2J8C - chains H and M of the 3 polymer chains in the assembly; structure by X-ray diffraction, 1.87 A resolution.

Chain H:
Name: Reaction center protein H chain
From: Rhodobacter sphaeroides
Reference sequence: P0C0Y7 (RCEH_RHOSH); residues 1-260 here = UniProt positions 1-260
Sequence (260 residues; each row starts with the number of its first residue):
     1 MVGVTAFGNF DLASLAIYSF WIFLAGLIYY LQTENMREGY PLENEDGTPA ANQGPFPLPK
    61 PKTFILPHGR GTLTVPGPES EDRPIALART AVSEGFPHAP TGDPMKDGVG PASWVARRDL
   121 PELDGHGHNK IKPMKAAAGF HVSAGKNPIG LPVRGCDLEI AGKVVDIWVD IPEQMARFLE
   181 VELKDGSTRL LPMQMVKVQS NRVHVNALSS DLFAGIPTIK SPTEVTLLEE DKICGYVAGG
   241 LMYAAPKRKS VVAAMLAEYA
Not modelled in the structure: 1-10, 252-260
Residues lining bound ligands: glucosyl-galactosyl diacyl-glycerol (GGD; nonadec-10-enoic acid 2-[3,4-dihydroxy-6-hydroxymethyl-5-(3,4,5-trihydroxy-6-hydroxymethyl-tetrahydro-pyran-2-yloxy)-tetrahydro-pyran-2-yloxy] -1-octadec-9-enoyloxymethyl-ethyl ester): I28, Q32, Y40, L42, N52, Q53, G54, P55, F56

Chain M:
Name: Reaction center protein M chain
From: Rhodobacter sphaeroides
Reference sequence: P0C0Y9 (RCEM_RHOSH); residues 1-307 here = UniProt positions 1-307
Sequence (307 residues; each row starts with the number of its first residue):
     1 AEYQNIFSQV QVRGPADLGM TEDVNLANRS GVGPFSTLLG WFGNAQLGPI YLGSLGVLSL
    61 FSGLMWFFTI GIWFWYQAGW NPAVFLRDLF FFSLEPPAPE YGLSFAAPLK EGGLWLIASF
   121 FMFVAVWSWW GRTYLRAQAL GMGKHTAWAF LSAIWLWMVL GFIRPILMGS WSEAVPYGIF
   181 SHLDWTNNFS LVHGNLFYNP FHGLSIAFLY GSALLFAMHG ATILAVSRFG GERELEQIAD
   241 RGTAAERAAL FWRWTMGFNA TMEGIHRWAI WMAVLVTLTG GIGILLSGTV VDNWYVWGQN
   301 HGMAPLN
Not modelled in the structure: 304-307
Metal / ion sites: bacteriochlorophyll a Mg site 1 near H182 (its only coordinating residue here); bacteriochlorophyll a Mg site 2 near H202 (its only coordinating residue here); Fe ion: H219, E234, H266 (shared with 2 residues of chain L)
Residues lining bound ligands:
  - bacteriochlorophyll a (BCL), molecule 1: W66, F67, L89, M122, W157, L160, V175, I179, H182, L183, W185, T186
  - bacteriochlorophyll a (BCL), molecule 2: W66, M122, V126, F150, A153, I154, L156, W157, L160, W185, T186, N187, F189, S190, N195, L196, F197, H202, S205, I206, L209, Y210, V276, T277, G280, G281, I284
  - bacteriochlorophyll a (BCL), molecule 3: T186, F197, L209, Y210
  - bacteriochlorophyll a (BCL), molecule 4: F197, G203, I206, A207, Y210, G211, L214
  - bacteriopheophytin a (BPH), molecule 1: S59, L60, G63, L64, W66, F67, A125, V126, W129, T133, T146, A149, F150, A153, A273, V274, T277
  - bacteriopheophytin a (BPH), molecule 2: Y210, A213, L214, A217, M218, W252, T255, M256
  - glucosyl-galactosyl diacyl-glycerol (GGD; nonadec-10-enoic acid 2-[3,4-dihydroxy-6-hydroxymethyl-5-(3,4,5-trihydroxy-6-hydroxymethyl-tetrahydro-pyran-2-yloxy)-tetrahydro-pyran-2-yloxy] -1-octadec-9-enoyloxymethyl-ethyl ester): R253, M256, G257, F258, W268
  - 1,2-diacyl-sn-glycero-3-phosphocholine (PC1): R29, S30, G31, V32, G33, L47, G48, I50, L52, W129
  - spheroidene (SPO): W66, F67, F68, I70, G71, F74, W75, F85, L89, F105, W115, L116, S119, F120, M122, F123, W157, M158, L160, G161, F162, W171, V175, P176, Y177, G178, I179, H182
  - ubiquinone-10 (U10): L214, L215, M218, H219, T222, I223, A245, A248, A249, W252, M256, F258, N259, A260, T261, M262, I265, W268, M272

How chain H and chain M interact:
Pairs across the interface (120; chain H residue first):
  D11(H) - W297(M)  hydrogen bond
  D11(H) - G302(M)
  D11(H) - M303(M)
  L12(H) - V290(M)  hydrophobic
  A13(H) - V291(M)  hydrophobic
  A13(H) - W297(M)
  S14(H) - W297(M)
  S14(H) - H301(M)
  S14(H) - G302(M)
  A16(H) - F201(M)
  I17(H) - P200(M)  hydrophobic
  I17(H) - F201(M)  hydrophobic
  I17(H) - L204(M)  hydrophobic
  F20(H) - F201(M)  hydrophobic
  F20(H) - L204(M)  hydrophobic
  F20(H) - F208(M)  hydrophobic
  F20(H) - T279(M)
  W21(H) - L204(M)  hydrophobic
  F23(H) - W271(M)  hydrophobic
  L27(H) - W271(M)  hydrophobic
  L27(H) - L275(M)  hydrophobic
  Y30(H) - R267(M)  hydrogen bond
  L31(H) - R267(M)
  L31(H) - W268(M)  hydrophobic
  Q32(H) - F258(M)
  E34(H) - R267(M)
  N35(H) - A260(M)
  N35(H) - T261(M)  hydrogen bond (side chain-backbone)
  N35(H) - G264(M)  hydrogen bond (side chain-backbone)
  N35(H) - I265(M)  hydrogen bond (side chain-backbone)
  N35(H) - W268(M)
  E38(H) - I238(M)
  E38(H) - R241(M)  salt bridge
  E38(H) - T261(M)
  Y40(H) - R253(M)  hydrogen bond
  L42(H) - R253(M)
  K62(H) - E263(M)  salt bridge
  K62(H) - R267(M)
  F64(H) - I238(M)  hydrophobic
  F64(H) - E263(M)
  L66(H) - A239(M)  hydrophobic
  L73(H) - I238(M)
  L73(H) - A239(M)
  E79(H) - R241(M)  salt bridge
  P111(H) - R247(M)  hydrogen bond (backbone-side chain)
  A112(H) - R247(M)
  S113(H) - T243(M)
  S113(H) - R247(M)  hydrogen bond (backbone-side chain)
  V115(H) - R241(M)
  V115(H) - G242(M)
  V115(H) - T243(M)
  V115(H) - E246(M)
  R117(H) - E236(M)  hydrogen bond (side chain-backbone)
  R117(H) - Q237(M)
  R117(H) - D240(M)  hydrogen bond (side chain-backbone)
  R117(H) - R241(M)
  R117(H) - G242(M)
  R118(H) - D240(M)  hydrogen bond (backbone-side chain)
  E122(H) - R233(M)  salt bridge
  E122(H) - E236(M)
  G125(H) - M20(M)
  I131(H) - R233(M)
  A138(H) - P15(M)
  G139(H) - R13(M)
  G139(H) - G14(M)
  F140(H) - R13(M)
  F140(H) - G14(M)
  F140(H) - P15(M)
  H141(H) - V12(M)
  H141(H) - R13(M)  hydrogen bond (backbone-backbone)
  V142(H) - V10(M)  hydrophobic
  V142(H) - Q11(M)
  S143(H) - Q11(M)  hydrogen bond (backbone-backbone)
  S143(H) - V12(M)  hydrogen bond (side chain-backbone)
  S143(H) - R13(M)
  A144(H) - V10(M)
  A144(H) - Q11(M)  hydrogen bond (backbone-backbone)
  A144(H) - T37(M)
  A144(H) - W41(M)  hydrophobic
  G145(H) - Q9(M)
  G145(H) - W41(M)
  K146(H) - V10(M)
  P148(H) - V10(M)
  V169(H) - V12(M)  hydrophobic
  P172(H) - D17(M)
  E173(H) - N44(M)
  Q174(H) - V12(M)
  Q174(H) - R13(M)
  Q174(H) - G14(M)  hydrogen bond (side chain-backbone)
  Q174(H) - P15(M)  hydrogen bond (side chain-backbone)
  M175(H) - V12(M)
  M175(H) - E232(M)
  A176(H) - V12(M)
  R177(H) - E232(M)  salt bridge
  R177(H) - R233(M)
  M193(H) - Y3(M)
  M193(H) - Q9(M)
  M193(H) - V10(M)  hydrophobic
  Q194(H) - E2(M)
  Q194(H) - Y3(M)
  Q194(H) - N5(M)
  Q194(H) - S227(M)  hydrogen bond (side chain-backbone)
  Q194(H) - R228(M)
  M195(H) - R228(M)  hydrogen bond
  V196(H) - Y3(M)
  V196(H) - Q9(M)  hydrogen bond (backbone-side chain)
  K197(H) - A1(M)
  K197(H) - Q9(M)
  V198(H) - Q9(M)  hydrogen bond (backbone-side chain)
  L227(H) - R233(M)
  L227(H) - E236(M)
  L227(H) - D240(M)
  E230(H) - R233(M)  salt bridge
  D231(H) - G242(M)
  D231(H) - T243(M)  hydrogen bond (side chain-backbone)
  C234(H) - R228(M)  hydrogen bond (side chain-backbone)
  C234(H) - F229(M)
  G235(H) - R247(M)
  A238(H) - F229(M)  hydrophobic
  L241(H) - R228(M)
Also at the interface, not in a pair above, chain H (74 interface residues in all): L24, I28, R37, G39, E81, G110, W114, H126, K130, M134, I167, P192
Also at the interface, not in a pair above, chain M (58 interface residues in all): F35, Q46, N259, L286, W294

Overview:
74 residues of chain H face 58 of chain M across their interface, with 23 hydrogen bonds and 6 salt bridges.
Polar contacts include E38(H)-R241(M), K62(H)-E263(M) and E79(H)-R241(M). Glucosyl-galactosyl diacyl-glycerol
is bound between chain H and chain M.
Chain H is Reaction center protein H chain and chain M is Reaction center protein M chain, both from
Rhodobacter sphaeroides; the structure, X-ray high resolution structure of the photosynthetic reaction center
from Rb. sphaeroides at pH 8 in ..., was determined by X-ray diffraction, deposited together with 2J8D, 2UWS,
2UWT, 2UWU, 2UWV, 2UWW and 7 further entries.
